Entry 6X8S (X-ray diffraction, 1.55 A resolution); this record covers chains L and P of the 3 polymer chains in the assembly.

# Chain L
Protein: 3D11 Fab light chain
Organism: Mus musculus
Notes: antibody fragment or engineered binder
Chain sequence (219 residues; numbered 1 to 214 plus 5 insertion-coded residues; the number before each row is that of its first residue; a row labelled like 27A-27E holds insertion residues (27A, then the next letters in order)):
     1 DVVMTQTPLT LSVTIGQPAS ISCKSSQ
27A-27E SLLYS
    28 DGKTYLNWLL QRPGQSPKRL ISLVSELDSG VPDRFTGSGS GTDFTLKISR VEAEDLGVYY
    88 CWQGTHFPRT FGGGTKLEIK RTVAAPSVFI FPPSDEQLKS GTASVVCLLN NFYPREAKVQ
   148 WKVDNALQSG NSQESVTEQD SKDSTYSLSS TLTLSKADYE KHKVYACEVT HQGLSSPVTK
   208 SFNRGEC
Disulfide bonds: Cys23-Cys88, Cys134-Cys194

# Chain P
Protein: NAND peptide
Chain sequence (16 residues; row label = number of the first residue in the row):
     1 PPPPNANDPP PPNAND
Not modelled in the structure: 14-16

# Interface between chain L and chain P
Pairs across the interface (19; chain L residue first):
  Tyr27D(L) - Pro9(P)  hydrophobic
  Tyr32(L) - Asn7(P)
  Tyr32(L) - Asp8(P)
  Tyr32(L) - Pro9(P)
  Asn34(L) - Asn7(P)  hydrogen bond (side chain-backbone)
  Arg46(L) - Pro4(P)
  Arg46(L) - Asn5(P)  hydrogen bond (side chain-backbone)
  Arg46(L) - Ala6(P)
  Arg46(L) - Asn7(P)  hydrogen bond
  Ser49(L) - Asn5(P)  hydrogen bond
  Leu50(L) - Asn5(P)
  Glu53(L) - Asn5(P)  hydrogen bond
  Ser56(L) - Pro1(P)
  Trp89(L) - Asn7(P)
  Gly91(L) - Asn7(P)
  Gly91(L) - Asp8(P)
  Gly91(L) - Pro9(P)
  Arg96(L) - Asp8(P)  salt bridge
  Arg96(L) - Pro9(P)
Also at the interface, not in a pair above, chain L (12 interface residues in all): Asp55
The authors on this interface:
  - epitope / paratope residues, chain L: Tyr32(L)

# Overview
The interface between chain L and chain P involves 12 residues on one side and 7 on the other, with 5 hydrogen
bonds and 1 salt bridge. Polar contacts include Arg96(L)-Asp8(P), Asn34(L)-Asn7(P) and Arg46(L)-Asn5(P). The
paper reports the epitope/paratope residue Tyr32(L).
Here chain L is 3D11 Fab light chain (Mus musculus) and chain P is NAND peptide. Entry 6X8S (Crystal structure
of 3D11 Fab in complex with Plasmodium berghei circumsporozoite protein NAND peptide) was determined by X-ray
diffraction together with 6X8Q and 6X8U from the same study.
